PDB entry 1PT7 | X-ray diffraction, 1.80 A resolution | chains A and B

Chain A (and B):
Name: Hypothetical protein yfdW
Source organism: Escherichia coli, Shigella flexneri
Notes: chain B of this document is another copy of the same molecule, construct and numbering; everything in this record applies to it too
UniProt: P69902 (FCTA_ECOLI); numbering as in UniProt (aligned over 1-416)
Sequence (437 residues; numbered -20 to 416; the number before each row is that of its first residue; numbers below 1 keep their minus sign (Ser-20 is residue -20)):
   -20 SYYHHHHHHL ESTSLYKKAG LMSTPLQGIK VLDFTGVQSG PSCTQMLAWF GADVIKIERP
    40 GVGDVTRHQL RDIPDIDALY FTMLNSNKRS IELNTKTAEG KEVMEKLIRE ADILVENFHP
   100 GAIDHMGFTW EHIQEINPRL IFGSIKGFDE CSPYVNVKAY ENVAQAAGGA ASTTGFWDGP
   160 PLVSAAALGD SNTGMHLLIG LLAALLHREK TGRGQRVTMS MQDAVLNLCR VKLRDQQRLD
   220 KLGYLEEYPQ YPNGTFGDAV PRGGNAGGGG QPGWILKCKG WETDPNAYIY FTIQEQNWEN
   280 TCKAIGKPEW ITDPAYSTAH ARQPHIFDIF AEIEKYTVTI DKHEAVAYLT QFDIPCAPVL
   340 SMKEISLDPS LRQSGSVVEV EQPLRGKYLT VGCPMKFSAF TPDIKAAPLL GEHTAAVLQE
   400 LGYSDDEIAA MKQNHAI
Disordered / not traced: -20 to 1
Differences from the reference sequence: cloning artifact (-20 to -18, -11 to 0); expression tag (-17 to -12)
Swiss-Prot annotation at these positions:
  - active site: Asp169 (Nucleophile)
  - binding site (CoA): Gln17, Ser18, Arg38, Leu72 to Lys75, Asn96 to His98, His104, Lys137 to Glu140, Gln273 to Gln275
  - binding site (substrate): Gly248 to Gln250

Interface between chain A and chain B:
Residue-residue contacts - 286 pairs, chain A then chain B:
  Ser2(A) - His186(B)  hydrogen bond
  Ser2(A) - Thr190(B)
  Thr3(A) - His186(B)
  Thr3(A) - Lys189(B)
  Pro4(A) - Ala182(B)
  Pro4(A) - Leu185(B)
  Pro4(A) - His186(B)
  Pro4(A) - Lys189(B)
  Leu5(A) - Leu185(B)  hydrophobic
  Gln6(A) - Lys189(B)  hydrogen bond (backbone-side chain)
  Gln17(A) - Val210(B)
  Gln24(A) - Arg209(B)
  Trp28(A) - Arg209(B)
  Phe29(A) - Ile178(B)  hydrophobic
  Phe29(A) - Ala182(B)  hydrophobic
  Gln48(A) - Gln250(B)
  Leu49(A) - Arg213(B)
  Leu49(A) - Arg217(B)  hydrogen bond (backbone-side chain)
  Leu49(A) - Glu226(B)
  Asp51(A) - Lys220(B)
  Asp51(A) - Leu221(B)
  Ile52(A) - Lys220(B)
  Leu58(A) - Gln216(B)
  Tyr59(A) - Arg213(B)
  Met62(A) - Arg209(B)  hydrogen bond (backbone-side chain)
  Met62(A) - Leu212(B)  hydrophobic
  Met62(A) - Arg213(B)
  Met62(A) - Gln216(B)
  Leu63(A) - Arg209(B)
  Asp128(A) - Ser353(B)  hydrogen bond
  Asp128(A) - Ser355(B)  hydrogen bond
  Cys130(A) - Ser349(B)
  Cys130(A) - Gln352(B)
  Cys130(A) - Ser353(B)
  Pro132(A) - Ser349(B)
  Tyr133(A) - His322(B)
  Tyr133(A) - Pro337(B)
  Tyr133(A) - Leu339(B)
  Asn135(A) - Thr329(B)
  Val136(A) - Thr329(B)
  Val136(A) - Cys335(B)
  Lys137(A) - Thr329(B)  hydrogen bond (side chain-backbone)
  Lys137(A) - Asp332(B)  salt bridge
  Lys137(A) - Pro334(B)
  Tyr139(A) - Gln250(B)
  Tyr139(A) - Gln273(B)  hydrogen bond
  Tyr139(A) - Pro334(B)  hydrophobic
  Asn141(A) - Asn244(B)
  Asn141(A) - Ala245(B)  hydrogen bond (side chain-backbone)
  Asn141(A) - Gly246(B)  hydrogen bond (side chain-backbone)
  Asn141(A) - Tyr269(B)  hydrogen bond
  Val142(A) - Tyr269(B)
  Val142(A) - Thr271(B)
  Val142(A) - Cys335(B)
  Val142(A) - Ala336(B)  hydrophobic
  Ala145(A) - Tyr269(B)  hydrophobic
  Ala145(A) - Pro337(B)
  Ala145(A) - Val338(B)
  Ala145(A) - Leu339(B)  hydrogen bond (backbone-backbone)
  Ala146(A) - Pro337(B)
  Ala146(A) - Leu339(B)
  Ala146(A) - Ile344(B)
  Gly147(A) - Ile344(B)
  Gly148(A) - Leu339(B)
  Gly148(A) - Met341(B)
  Gly148(A) - Ile344(B)
  Ser151(A) - Asn265(B)  hydrogen bond
  Ser151(A) - Val338(B)
  Ser151(A) - Leu339(B)
  Ser151(A) - Ser340(B)
  Thr152(A) - Ala164(B)
  Thr152(A) - Met341(B)
  Thr153(A) - Val162(B)
  Thr153(A) - Ser163(B)
  Thr153(A) - Ala164(B)  hydrogen bond (side chain-backbone)
  Gly154(A) - Leu161(B)
  Phe155(A) - Leu161(B)  hydrophobic
  Pro160(A) - Asn244(B)  hydrogen bond (backbone-side chain)
  Pro160(A) - Ile254(B)
  Pro160(A) - Pro264(B)
  Pro160(A) - Tyr267(B)  hydrophobic
  Pro160(A) - Val338(B)  hydrophobic
  Leu161(A) - Phe155(B)  hydrophobic
  Leu161(A) - Leu161(B)  hydrophobic
  Leu161(A) - Gly243(B)
  Leu161(A) - Asn244(B)
  Val162(A) - Thr153(B)
  Val162(A) - Gly243(B)
  Val162(A) - Asn244(B)  hydrogen bond (backbone-side chain)
  Val162(A) - Tyr269(B)  hydrophobic
  Ser163(A) - Thr153(B)
  Ser163(A) - Ser163(B)  hydrogen bond
  Ala164(A) - Thr152(B)
  Ala164(A) - Thr153(B)  hydrogen bond (backbone-side chain)
  Ala164(A) - Lys211(B)
  Ala165(A) - Leu167(B)  hydrophobic
  Ala165(A) - Leu207(B)
  Ala165(A) - Cys208(B)  hydrophobic
  Ala166(A) - Leu207(B)  hydrogen bond (backbone-backbone)
  Leu167(A) - Ala165(B)  hydrophobic
  Leu167(A) - Leu167(B)  hydrophobic
  Asn171(A) - Leu207(B)
  Met174(A) - Ile178(B)
  Met174(A) - Asn206(B)
  His175(A) - Met174(B)
  His175(A) - Pro373(B)
  His175(A) - Met374(B)
  Leu177(A) - Ile178(B)  hydrophobic
  Ile178(A) - Phe29(B)  hydrophobic
  Ile178(A) - Met174(B)
  Ile178(A) - Leu177(B)  hydrophobic
  Ile178(A) - Ile178(B)  hydrophobic
  Ile178(A) - Leu181(B)
  Ile178(A) - Met374(B)  hydrophobic
  Gly179(A) - Met374(B)
  Gly179(A) - Phe376(B)
  Leu181(A) - Ile178(B)
  Leu181(A) - Leu181(B)  hydrophobic
  Leu181(A) - Leu185(B)  hydrophobic
  Ala182(A) - Pro4(B)
  Ala182(A) - Phe29(B)  hydrophobic
  Leu185(A) - Pro4(B)
  Leu185(A) - Leu5(B)  hydrophobic
  Leu185(A) - Leu181(B)  hydrophobic
  Leu185(A) - Leu184(B)  hydrophobic
  Leu185(A) - Leu185(B)  hydrophobic
  Leu185(A) - Glu188(B)
  His186(A) - Ser2(B)  hydrogen bond
  His186(A) - Thr3(B)
  His186(A) - Pro4(B)
  His186(A) - Ala378(B)
  Glu188(A) - Leu185(B)
  Glu188(A) - Glu188(B)
  Lys189(A) - Thr3(B)
  Lys189(A) - Pro4(B)  hydrogen bond (side chain-backbone)
  Lys189(A) - Gln6(B)
  Thr190(A) - Ser2(B)
  Gln194(A) - Phe376(B)
  Gln194(A) - Ser377(B)
  Gln194(A) - Ala378(B)  hydrogen bond (side chain-backbone)
  Gln194(A) - Phe379(B)
  Arg195(A) - Lys375(B)
  Arg195(A) - Phe376(B)
  Arg195(A) - Ser377(B)  hydrogen bond (backbone-side chain)
  Val196(A) - Lys375(B)
  Thr197(A) - Met374(B)
  Thr197(A) - Lys375(B)  hydrogen bond (backbone-backbone)
  Met198(A) - Pro373(B)
  Met198(A) - Met374(B)
  Gln201(A) - Leu339(B)
  Gln201(A) - Leu350(B)
  Asp202(A) - Ser355(B)  hydrogen bond
  Asp202(A) - Pro373(B)
  Asp202(A) - Lys375(B)
  Leu205(A) - Ile344(B)  hydrophobic
  Leu205(A) - Val370(B)  hydrophobic
  Asn206(A) - Met174(B)
  Asn206(A) - Val370(B)
  Asn206(A) - Pro373(B)
  Leu207(A) - Ala165(B)
  Leu207(A) - Ala166(B)  hydrogen bond (backbone-backbone)
  Leu207(A) - Ser170(B)
  Leu207(A) - Asn171(B)
  Cys208(A) - Ala165(B)  hydrophobic
  Arg209(A) - Gln24(B)
  Arg209(A) - Trp28(B)
  Arg209(A) - Met62(B)  hydrogen bond (side chain-backbone)
  Arg209(A) - Leu63(B)
  Arg209(A) - Thr369(B)  hydrogen bond
  Arg209(A) - Val370(B)  hydrogen bond (side chain-backbone)
  Arg209(A) - Gly371(B)
  Val210(A) - Gln17(B)
  Lys211(A) - Ala164(B)
  Lys211(A) - Met341(B)
  Leu212(A) - Met62(B)  hydrophobic
  Leu212(A) - Met341(B)
  Leu212(A) - Ser345(B)
  Leu212(A) - Val370(B)  hydrophobic
  Arg213(A) - Leu49(B)
  Arg213(A) - Tyr59(B)
  Arg213(A) - Met62(B)
  Gln215(A) - Met341(B)
  Gln215(A) - Lys342(B)
  Gln216(A) - Leu58(B)
  Gln216(A) - Met62(B)
  Gln216(A) - Tyr367(B)
  Gln216(A) - Leu368(B)
  Arg217(A) - Leu49(B)  hydrogen bond (side chain-backbone)
  Lys220(A) - Asp51(B)
  Leu221(A) - Asp51(B)
  Glu226(A) - Leu49(B)
  Asp237(A) - Lys342(B)
  Ala238(A) - Ser340(B)
  Arg241(A) - Pro264(B)  hydrogen bond (side chain-backbone)
  Arg241(A) - Asn265(B)  hydrogen bond
  Gly243(A) - Leu161(B)
  Gly243(A) - Val162(B)
  Asn244(A) - Pro160(B)  hydrogen bond (side chain-backbone)
  Asn244(A) - Leu161(B)
  Asn244(A) - Val162(B)  hydrogen bond (side chain-backbone)
  Ala245(A) - Asn141(B)  hydrogen bond (backbone-side chain)
  Gly246(A) - Asn141(B)  hydrogen bond (backbone-side chain)
  Gln250(A) - Tyr139(B)
  Ile254(A) - Pro160(B)
  Pro264(A) - Pro160(B)
  Pro264(A) - Arg241(B)  hydrogen bond (backbone-side chain)
  Asn265(A) - Ser151(B)  hydrogen bond
  Asn265(A) - Arg241(B)  hydrogen bond
  Tyr267(A) - Pro160(B)
  Tyr269(A) - Asn141(B)  hydrogen bond
  Tyr269(A) - Ala145(B)  hydrophobic
  Tyr269(A) - Val162(B)  hydrophobic
  Thr271(A) - Val142(B)
  Gln273(A) - Tyr139(B)  hydrogen bond
  His322(A) - Tyr133(B)
  Thr329(A) - Val136(B)
  Asp332(A) - Lys137(B)  salt bridge
  Pro334(A) - Lys137(B)
  Pro334(A) - Tyr139(B)  hydrophobic
  Cys335(A) - Val136(B)
  Cys335(A) - Val142(B)
  Ala336(A) - Val142(B)  hydrophobic
  Pro337(A) - Tyr133(B)
  Pro337(A) - Ala145(B)
  Pro337(A) - Ala146(B)
  Val338(A) - Ala145(B)
  Val338(A) - Ser151(B)
  Val338(A) - Pro160(B)  hydrophobic
  Leu339(A) - Tyr133(B)
  Leu339(A) - Ala145(B)  hydrogen bond (backbone-backbone)
  Leu339(A) - Ala146(B)
  Leu339(A) - Gly148(B)
  Leu339(A) - Ser151(B)
  Leu339(A) - Gln201(B)
  Ser340(A) - Ser151(B)
  Ser340(A) - Ala238(B)
  Met341(A) - Gly148(B)
  Met341(A) - Thr152(B)
  Met341(A) - Lys211(B)
  Met341(A) - Leu212(B)
  Met341(A) - Gln215(B)
  Lys342(A) - Gln215(B)
  Lys342(A) - Asp237(B)  salt bridge
  Ile344(A) - Gly147(B)
  Ile344(A) - Gly148(B)
  Ile344(A) - Leu205(B)  hydrophobic
  Ser345(A) - Leu212(B)
  Ser349(A) - Cys130(B)  hydrogen bond (side chain-backbone)
  Ser349(A) - Ser131(B)
  Ser349(A) - Pro132(B)
  Leu350(A) - Gln201(B)
  Gln352(A) - Cys130(B)
  Ser353(A) - Asp128(B)  hydrogen bond
  Ser353(A) - Cys130(B)
  Ser355(A) - Asp128(B)  hydrogen bond
  Ser355(A) - Asp202(B)  hydrogen bond
  Tyr367(A) - Gln216(B)
  Leu368(A) - Gln216(B)
  Thr369(A) - Arg209(B)  hydrogen bond
  Val370(A) - Leu205(B)  hydrophobic
  Val370(A) - Asn206(B)
  Val370(A) - Arg209(B)  hydrogen bond (backbone-side chain)
  Val370(A) - Leu212(B)  hydrophobic
  Gly371(A) - Arg209(B)
  Pro373(A) - His175(B)
  Pro373(A) - Met198(B)  hydrophobic
  Pro373(A) - Asp202(B)
  Pro373(A) - Asn206(B)
  Met374(A) - His175(B)
  Met374(A) - Ile178(B)  hydrophobic
  Met374(A) - Thr197(B)
  Met374(A) - Met198(B)  hydrophobic
  Lys375(A) - Arg195(B)
  Lys375(A) - Val196(B)
  Lys375(A) - Thr197(B)  hydrogen bond (backbone-backbone)
  Lys375(A) - Asp202(B)
  Phe376(A) - Gly179(B)
  Phe376(A) - Ala182(B)  hydrophobic
  Phe376(A) - Gln194(B)
  Phe376(A) - Arg195(B)
  Phe376(A) - Val196(B)  hydrophobic
  Ser377(A) - Gln194(B)
  Ser377(A) - Arg195(B)  hydrogen bond (backbone-backbone)
  Ala378(A) - His186(B)
  Ala378(A) - Gln194(B)  hydrogen bond (backbone-side chain)
  Phe379(A) - Gln194(B)
Other interface residues (no listed pair), chain A (143 interface residues in all): Met25, Arg50, Trp109, Phe127, Ser131, Glu140, Ala149, Ala150, Pro159, Ser170, Ala183, Leu184, Glu225, Val239, Gly248, Gly249, Val325, Val356
Other interface residues (no listed pair), chain B (141 interface residues in all): Met25, Gln48, Arg50, Ile52, Trp109, Asn135, Glu140, Ala149, Ala150, Gly154, Pro159, Glu225, Val239, Gly248, Gly249, Val325, Val356

In short:
Chain A and chain B form an interface of 143 and 141 residues respectively, with 51 hydrogen bonds and 3 salt
bridges. Among the polar pairs are Lys137(A)-Asp332(B), Lys342(A)-Asp237(B) and Ser2(A)-His186(B).
Both chains are Hypothetical protein yfdW (Escherichia coli, Shigella flexneri). Entry 1PT7 (Crystal structure
of the apo-form of the yfdW gene product of E. coli) was determined by X-ray diffraction (same publication as
1PT5 and 1PT8).
